Entry 8OLU (electron microscopy, 2.59 A resolution); this record covers chains C and D of the 28 polymer chains in the assembly.

# Chain C
Name: Proteasome subunit alpha type
Organism: Leishmania tarentolae
UniProt: A0A640KBV2 (A0A640KBV2_LEITA); residue numbers follow UniProt; this construct covers 1-285
Amino-acid sequence (285 residues; numbered 1 to 285; the number before each row is that of its first residue):
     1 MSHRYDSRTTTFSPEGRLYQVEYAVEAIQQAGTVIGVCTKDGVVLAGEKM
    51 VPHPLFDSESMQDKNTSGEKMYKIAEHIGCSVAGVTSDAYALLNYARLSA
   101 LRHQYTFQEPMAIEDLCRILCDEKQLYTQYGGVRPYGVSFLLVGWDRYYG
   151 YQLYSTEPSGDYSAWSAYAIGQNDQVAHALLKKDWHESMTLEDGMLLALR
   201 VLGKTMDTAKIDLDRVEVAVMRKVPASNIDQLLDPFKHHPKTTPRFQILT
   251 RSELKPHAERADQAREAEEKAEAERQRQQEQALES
Not modelled in the structure: 1, 273-285

# Chain D
Name: Proteasome subunit alpha type
Organism: Leishmania tarentolae
UniProt: A0A640KXA2 (A0A640KXA2_LEITA); residues 1-248 here = UniProt positions 1-248
Amino-acid sequence (248 residues; row label = number of the first residue in the row):
     1 MSYDRAITVFSPDGHLFQVEYAQEAVKKGLAAVGVLGSDSVVIAVEKKSA
    51 VKLQDSRTIRKIYKVDANIYLAFAGLSADARVLINKAQLECQRFSLNYED
   101 TMDVDMLVRYVAGVQQKSTQSGGSRPFGVATVIGGFNEDGKPHLWKTDPS
   151 GMCSAWRAVAIGRHDQTVIEYMEKSYKDGMSRDECVHFAIKSLLEVVESG
   201 SRNIELLVLQYKEARYLTEEELQKFVVEVEKEREEEAAAKKKRQAEQE
Not modelled in the structure: 1, 236-248

# Interface between chain C and chain D
Contacting residue pairs - 70 pairs, chain C then chain D:
  His3(C) - Arg5(D)  hydrogen bond (backbone-side chain)
  Asp6(C) - Tyr3(D)  hydrogen bond
  Asp6(C) - Arg5(D)  salt bridge
  Arg8(C) - Arg5(D)
  Thr10(C) - Ile7(D)
  Thr10(C) - Gly123(D)
  Thr10(C) - Arg125(D)
  Thr11(C) - Ile7(D)
  Thr11(C) - Gln18(D)
  Phe12(C) - Gln18(D)  hydrogen bond (backbone-side chain)
  Phe12(C) - Tyr21(D)  hydrophobic
  Phe12(C) - Ala22(D)  hydrophobic
  Phe12(C) - Leu76(D)  hydrophobic
  Phe12(C) - Arg125(D)
  Phe12(C) - Pro126(D)
  Phe12(C) - Gly128(D)
  Ser13(C) - Tyr21(D)
  Pro14(C) - Tyr21(D)  hydrophobic
  Pro14(C) - Glu24(D)
  Glu15(C) - Glu24(D)
  Glu15(C) - Lys28(D)  hydrogen bond (backbone-side chain)
  Gly16(C) - Tyr21(D)
  Gly16(C) - Glu24(D)
  Gly16(C) - Ala25(D)
  Arg17(C) - Lys28(D)
  Leu18(C) - Leu76(D)  hydrophobic
  Leu18(C) - Arg125(D)
  Glu114(C) - Arg57(D)  salt bridge
  Arg118(C) - Asn85(D)  hydrogen bond
  Cys121(C) - Arg81(D)  hydrogen bond (backbone-side chain)
  Asp122(C) - Arg81(D)  salt bridge
  Gln125(C) - Ala78(D)
  Gln125(C) - Asp79(D)  hydrogen bond
  Gln125(C) - Val82(D)
  Gln125(C) - Arg125(D)
  Thr128(C) - Arg125(D)  hydrogen bond (backbone-side chain)
  Gln129(C) - Asp79(D)
  Gln129(C) - Gly123(D)
  Gln129(C) - Ser124(D)
  Gln129(C) - Arg125(D)  hydrogen bond (backbone-backbone)
  Gln129(C) - Pro126(D)
  Gln129(C) - Phe127(D)
  Tyr130(C) - Gly123(D)
  Tyr130(C) - Ser124(D)
  Tyr130(C) - Phe127(D)
  Gly131(C) - Tyr3(D)
  Gly131(C) - Gly123(D)  hydrogen bond (backbone-backbone)
  Gly132(C) - Tyr3(D)
  Tyr149(C) - Arg57(D)
  Tyr154(C) - Arg57(D)  hydrogen bond
  Ser159(C) - Ala78(D)
  Gly160(C) - Ala78(D)
  Gly160(C) - Arg81(D)  hydrogen bond (backbone-side chain)
  Asp161(C) - Ser77(D)
  Asp161(C) - Ala78(D)  hydrogen bond (side chain-backbone)
  Tyr162(C) - Arg81(D)
  Ala164(C) - Gln54(D)
  Ala164(C) - Asp55(D)  hydrogen bond (backbone-backbone)
  Ala164(C) - Arg57(D)
  Trp165(C) - Lys48(D)
  Trp165(C) - Leu53(D)
  Trp165(C) - Gln54(D)
  Trp165(C) - Asp55(D)
  Ser166(C) - Leu53(D)  hydrogen bond (backbone-backbone)
  Ser166(C) - Gln54(D)  hydrogen bond (side chain-backbone)
  Ser166(C) - Asp55(D)
  Ala167(C) - Leu53(D)
  His178(C) - Leu53(D)
  Lys182(C) - Val51(D)
  Trp185(C) - Lys52(D)
Other interface residues (no listed pair), chain C (38 interface residues in all): Gln152, Leu181, Glu187
Other interface residues (no listed pair), chain D (31 interface residues in all): Ser56, Lys86

# Summary
38 residues of chain C face 31 of chain D across their interface, with 16 hydrogen bonds and 3 salt bridges.
Among the polar pairs are Asp6(C)-Arg5(D), Glu114(C)-Arg57(D) and Asp122(C)-Arg81(D).
Chain C is Proteasome subunit alpha type and chain D is Proteasome subunit alpha type, both from Leishmania
tarentolae; the structure, Leishmania tarentolae proteasome 20S subunit in complex with
1-Benzyl-N-(3-(cyclopropylcarbamoyl)phenyl)-6-oxo-1,6-dihydropyridazine-3-carboxamide, was determined by
electron microscopy.
